PDB entry 7SHZ | X-ray diffraction, 3.00 A resolution | chains B and F of the 6 polymer chains in the assembly

[Chain B]
Molecule: IgE Fc
From: Homo sapiens
Notes: fragment: c3-4
UniProt: P01854 (IGHE_HUMAN); residues 328-545 here correspond to UniProt positions 209-426 (UniProt number = residue number - 119)
Chain sequence (247 residues; numbered 299 to 545; the number before each row is that of its first residue):
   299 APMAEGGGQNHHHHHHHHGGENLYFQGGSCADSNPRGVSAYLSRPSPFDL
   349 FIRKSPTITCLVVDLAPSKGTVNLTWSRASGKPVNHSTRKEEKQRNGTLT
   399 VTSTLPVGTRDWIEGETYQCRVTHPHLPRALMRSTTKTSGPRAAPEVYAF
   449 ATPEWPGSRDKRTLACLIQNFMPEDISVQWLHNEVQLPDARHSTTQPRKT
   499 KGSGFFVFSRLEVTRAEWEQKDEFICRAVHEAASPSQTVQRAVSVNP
Not modelled in the structure: 299-335, 545
Cystine bridges: Cys358-Cys418, Cys464-Cys524
Covalently attached groups: N-acetylglucosamine (NAG) linked to Asn371; glycan linked to Asn394
Construct notes: expression tag (299-327)

[Chain F]
Molecule: HAE Variable fragment Light chain
From: Homo sapiens
Chain sequence (135 residues; numbered -2 to 132; the number before each row is that of its first residue; numbers below 1 keep their minus sign (Gly-2 is residue -2)):
    -2 GGSDIQLTQSPSSLSASVGDRVTITCRASKPVDGEGDSYLNWYQQKPGKA
    48 PKLLIYAASYLESGVPSRFSGSGSGTDFTLTISSLQPEDFATYYCQQSHE
    98 DPYTFGQGTKVEIKGGSENLYFQGGSGHHHHHHHH
Not modelled in the structure: 112-132
Cystine bridges: Cys23-Cys92

[Chain B / chain F interface]
Pairs across the interface (14; chain B residue first):
  Gln417(B) - Tyr53(F)  hydrogen bond
  Arg419(B) - Glu32(F)  salt bridge
  Arg419(B) - Asp34(F)  salt bridge
  Arg419(B) - Tyr36(F)  hydrogen bond
  Thr421(B) - Glu32(F)
  Arg427(B) - Asp30(F)  salt bridge
  Arg427(B) - Gly33(F)
  Arg427(B) - Asp34(F)
  Arg427(B) - Ser35(F)  hydrogen bond
  Arg427(B) - Gly70(F)
  Arg427(B) - Ser71(F)  hydrogen bond
  Ala428(B) - Gly33(F)  hydrogen bond (backbone-backbone)
  Ala428(B) - Tyr57(F)
  Met430(B) - Tyr57(F)  hydrophobic
Also at the interface, not in a pair above, chain F (13 interface residues in all): Gly31, Ala55, Gly72

[Summary]
The interface between chain B and chain F involves 6 residues on one side and 13 on the other, with 5 hydrogen
bonds and 3 salt bridges. Polar contacts include Arg419(B)-Glu32(F), Arg419(B)-Asp34(F) and
Arg427(B)-Asp30(F). N-acetylglucosamine is covalently linked to Asn371(B).
Chain B is IgE Fc and chain F is HAE Variable fragment Light chain, both from Homo sapiens; the structure,
IgE-Fc in complex with HAE, was determined by X-ray diffraction, deposited together with 7SHT, 7SHU and 7SHY.
